Entry 8UUO (electron microscopy, 3.90 A resolution); this record covers chains B and C of the 3 polymer chains in the assembly.

Chain B (and C):
Protein: Spike glycoprotein
From: Severe acute respiratory syndrome coronavirus 2
Notes: chain C of this document is another copy of the same molecule, construct and numbering; everything in this record applies to it too
UniProtKB: P0DTC2 (SPIKE_SARS2); residue numbers follow UniProt; this construct covers 1-1211
Sequence (1211 residues; row label = number of the first residue in the row):
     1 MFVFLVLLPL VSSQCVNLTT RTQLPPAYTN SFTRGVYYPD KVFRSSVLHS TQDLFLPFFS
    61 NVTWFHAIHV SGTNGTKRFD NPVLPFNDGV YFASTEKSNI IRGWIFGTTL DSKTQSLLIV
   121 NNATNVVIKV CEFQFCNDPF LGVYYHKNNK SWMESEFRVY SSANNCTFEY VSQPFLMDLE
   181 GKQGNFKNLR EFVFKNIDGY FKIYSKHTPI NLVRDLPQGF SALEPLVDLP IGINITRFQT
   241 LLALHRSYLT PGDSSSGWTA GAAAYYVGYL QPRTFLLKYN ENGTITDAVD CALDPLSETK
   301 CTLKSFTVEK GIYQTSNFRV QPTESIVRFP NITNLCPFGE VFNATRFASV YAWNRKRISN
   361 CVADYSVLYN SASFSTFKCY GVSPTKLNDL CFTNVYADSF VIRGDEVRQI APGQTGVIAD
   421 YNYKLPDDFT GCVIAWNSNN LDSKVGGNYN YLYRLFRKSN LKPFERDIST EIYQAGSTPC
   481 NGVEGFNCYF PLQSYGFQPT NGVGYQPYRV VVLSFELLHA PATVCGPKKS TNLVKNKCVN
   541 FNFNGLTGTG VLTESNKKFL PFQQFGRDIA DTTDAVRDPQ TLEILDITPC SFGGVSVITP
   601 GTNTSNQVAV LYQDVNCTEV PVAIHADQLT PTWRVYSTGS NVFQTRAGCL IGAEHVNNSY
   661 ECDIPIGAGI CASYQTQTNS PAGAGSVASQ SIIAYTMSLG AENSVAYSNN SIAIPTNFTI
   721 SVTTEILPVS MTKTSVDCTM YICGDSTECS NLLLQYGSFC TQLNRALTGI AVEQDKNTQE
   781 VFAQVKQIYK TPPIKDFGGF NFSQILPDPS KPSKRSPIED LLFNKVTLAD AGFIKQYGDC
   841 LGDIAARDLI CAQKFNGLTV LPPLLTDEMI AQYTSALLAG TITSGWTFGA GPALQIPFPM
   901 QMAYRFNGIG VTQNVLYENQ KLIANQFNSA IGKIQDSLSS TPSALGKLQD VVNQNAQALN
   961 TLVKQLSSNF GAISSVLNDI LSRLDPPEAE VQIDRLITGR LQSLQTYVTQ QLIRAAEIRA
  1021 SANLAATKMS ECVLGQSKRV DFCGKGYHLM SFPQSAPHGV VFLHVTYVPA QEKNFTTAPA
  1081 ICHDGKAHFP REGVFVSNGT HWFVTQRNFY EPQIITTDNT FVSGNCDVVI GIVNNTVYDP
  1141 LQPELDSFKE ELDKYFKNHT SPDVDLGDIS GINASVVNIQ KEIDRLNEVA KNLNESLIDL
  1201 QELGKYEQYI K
Unresolved in the structure: 1-13, 70-76, 245-253, 624-634, 677-688, 828-849, 1149-1211 (chain C: 1-13, 70-76, 245-253, 625-631, 677-688, 828-851, 1150-1211)
Differences from the reference sequence: conflict Val-417 (Lys in P0DTC2), Ala-682 (Arg in P0DTC2), Gly-683 (Arg in P0DTC2), Gly-685 (Arg in P0DTC2), Pro-817 (Phe in P0DTC2), Pro-892 (Ala in P0DTC2), Pro-899 (Ala in P0DTC2), Pro-942 (Ala in P0DTC2), Pro-986 (Lys in P0DTC2), Pro-987 (Val in P0DTC2)
Swiss-Prot annotation at these positions:
  - region: Asn-280 to Cys-301 (Putative superantigen), Arg-403 to Asp-405 (Integrin-binding motif), Asn-448 to Phe-456 (Immunodominant HLA epitope recognized by the CD8+), Pro-681, Ala-684 (Putative superantigen), Ser-816 to Tyr-837 (Fusion peptide 1), Lys-835 to Phe-855 (Fusion peptide 2), Asp-1163 to Glu-1202 (Heptad repeat 2)
  - site: Arg-815, Ser-816 (Cleavage)
  - glycosylation: Asn-17 (N-linked (GlcNAc...) (complex) asparagine), Asn-61 (N-linked (GlcNAc...) (hybrid) asparagine), Asn-74 (N-linked (GlcNAc...) (complex) asparagine), Asn-122 (N-linked (GlcNAc...) (hybrid) asparagine), Asn-149 (N-linked (GlcNAc...) (complex) asparagine), Asn-165 (N-linked (GlcNAc...) (complex) asparagine), Asn-234 (N-linked (GlcNAc...) (high mannose) asparagine), Asn-282 (N-linked (GlcNAc...) (complex) asparagine), Thr-323 (O-linked (GalNAc) threonine), Ser-325 (O-linked (HexNAc...) serine), Asn-331 (N-linked (GlcNAc...) (complex) asparagine), Asn-343 (N-linked (GlcNAc...) (complex) asparagine), Asn-603 (N-linked (GlcNAc...) (hybrid) asparagine), Asn-616 (N-linked (GlcNAc...) (complex) asparagine), Asn-657 (N-linked (GlcNAc...) (complex) asparagine), Thr-676 (O-linked (GlcNAc...) threonine), Thr-678 (O-linked (GlcNAc...) threonine), Asn-709 (N-linked (GlcNAc...) (high mannose) asparagine), Asn-717 (N-linked (GlcNAc...) (hybrid) asparagine), Asn-801 (N-linked (GlcNAc...) (hybrid) asparagine) and 6 more in UniProt
  - natural variant: Leu-5 (L5F: In strain: Iota/B.1.526), Ser-13 (S13I: In strain: Epsilon/B.1.427/B.1.429), Leu-18 (L18F: In strain: Beta/B.1.351, Gamma/P.1 and 1 more), Thr-19 (T19I: In strain: Omicron/BQ.1.1, Omicron/XBB.1.5 and 1 more; T19R: In strain: Delta/B.1.617.2, Omicron/BA.2 and 4 more), Thr-20 (T20N: In strain: Gamma/P.1), Leu-24 to Ala-27 (sequence variant, change not given here; In strain: Omicron/BA.2, Omicron/BA.2.12.1 and 6 more), Pro-26 (P26S: In strain: Gamma/P.1), Gln-52 (Q52H: In strain: Omicron/EG.5.1), Ala-67 (A67V: In strain: Eta/B.1.525, Omicron/BA.1), His-69 to Val-70 (deletion: In strain: Alpha/B.1.1.7, Eta/B.1.525 and 5 more), Gly-75 (G75V: In strain: Lambda/C.37), Thr-76 (T76I: In strain: Lambda/C.37), 81 further natural variant entries in UniProt
  - mutagenesis: His-69 to Val-70 (Increased incorporation of cleaved spike into virions), Asn-121 (N121Q: Partial loss of biliverdin affinity), Arg-190 (R190K: Partial loss of biliverdin affinity), Asn-234 (N234Q: Increased resistance to neutralizing antibodies), Asn-331 (N331Q: Reduced viral infectivity), Asn-343 (N343Q: Reduced viral infectivity), Leu-452 (L452R: Increased resistance to neutralizing antibodies. Decreases HLA binding to NF9 epitope. Increased binding affinity to human ACE2), Tyr-453 (Y453F: Decreased HLA binding to NF9 epitope. Increased binding affinity to human ACE2), Ala-475 (A475V: Increased resistance to neutralizing antibodies), Val-483 (V483A: Increased resistance to neutralizing antibodies), Glu-484 (E484D: Increased replication in human TMEM106B overexpressing cells), Phe-490 (F490L: Increased resistance to neutralizing antibodies and human covalescent sera neutralization), 12 further mutagenesis entries in UniProt
Disulfide bonds: Cys-15/Cys-136, Cys-131/Cys-166, Cys-291/Cys-301, Cys-336/Cys-361, Cys-379/Cys-432, Cys-391/Cys-525, Cys-480/Cys-488, Cys-538/Cys-590, Cys-617/Cys-649, Cys-662/Cys-671, Cys-738/Cys-760, Cys-743/Cys-749, Cys-1032/Cys-1043, Cys-1082/Cys-1126
Residues lining bound ligands:
  - N-acetylglucosamine (NAG; 2-acetamido-2-deoxy-beta-D-glucopyranose), molecule 1: Ala-706, Glu-1072, Lys-1073, Asn-1074
  - N-acetylglucosamine (NAG), molecule 2: Asn-801, Ser-803, Gln-804
  - N-acetylglucosamine (NAG), molecule 3: Asn-1098, Thr-1100, His-1101, Phe-1103

Chain B / chain C interface:
Contacting residue pairs - 125 pairs, chain B then chain C:
  Asn-317(B) with Asp-737(C), hydrogen bond
  Arg-357(B) with Phe-168(C); Pro-230(C)
  Gly-381(B) with Arg-983(C), hydrogen bond (backbone-side chain)
  Val-382(B) with Arg-983(C)
  Ser-383(B) with Arg-983(C), hydrogen bond (side chain-backbone); Leu-984(C); Asp-985(C)
  Lys-386(B) with Leu-981(C), hydrogen bond (side chain-backbone); Ser-982(C); Arg-983(C); Leu-984(C), hydrogen bond (side chain-backbone)
  Leu-390(B) with Ser-982(C)
  Tyr-396(B) with Tyr-200(C); Pro-230(C)
  Thr-415(B) with Tyr-369(C); Thr-385(C)
  Gly-416(B) with Tyr-369(C), hydrogen bond (backbone-side chain)
  Asp-420(B) with Tyr-369(C), hydrogen bond
  Phe-464(B) with Asp-198(C)
  Leu-518(B) with Asp-979(C)
  His-519(B) with Lys-41(C)
  Pro-521(B) with Lys-41(C)
  Thr-547(B) with Asn-978(C)
  Thr-549(B) with Asp-745(C), hydrogen bond
  Lys-558(B) with Asn-282(C)
  Phe-559(B) with Phe-43(C), hydrophobic
  Leu-560(B) with Glu-224(C); Thr-284(C)
  Phe-562(B) with Lys-41(C), hydrogen bond (backbone-side chain); Pro-225(C), hydrophobic
  Gln-563(B) with Phe-43(C); Gly-283(C)
  Gln-564(B) with Lys-41(C)
  Phe-565(B) with Phe-43(C)
  Gly-566(B) with Phe-43(C)
  Arg-567(B) with Val-42(C); Phe-43(C), hydrogen bond (backbone-backbone)
  Ala-570(B) with Leu-966(C), hydrophobic
  Asp-571(B) with Ser-967(C); Val-976(C)
  Phe-592(B) with Met-740(C), hydrophobic
  Asp-614(B) with Val-860(C)
  Pro-665(B) with Leu-864(C), hydrophobic
  Gly-667(B) with Leu-864(C)
  Ala-668(B) with Pro-863(C), hydrogen bond (backbone-backbone); Leu-864(C); Thr-866(C)
  Gly-669(B) with Leu-864(C), hydrogen bond (backbone-backbone)
  Met-697(B) with Leu-865(C), hydrophobic; Met-869(C), hydrophobic
  Leu-699(B) with Met-869(C), hydrophobic; Tyr-873(C)
  Gly-700(B) with Ile-788(C)
  Ala-701(B) with Gln-787(C); Ile-788(C), hydrogen bond (backbone-backbone)
  Glu-702(B) with Ile-788(C); Lys-790(C)
  Asn-703(B) with Gln-787(C), hydrogen bond; Ile-788(C), hydrogen bond (backbone-backbone); Tyr-789(C)
  Ser-704(B) with Lys-790(C)
  Val-705(B) with Thr-883(C); Gln-895(C)
  Ala-706(B) with Gln-895(C)
  Tyr-707(B) with Pro-792(C), hydrophobic; Asp-796(C), hydrogen bond (side chain-backbone); Phe-797(C); Ile-896(C); Phe-898(C)
  Asn-709(B) with Pro-897(C)
  Ser-711(B) with Gln-895(C), hydrogen bond; Ile-896(C); Pro-897(C)
  Ile-712(B) with Gln-895(C); Ile-896(C), hydrophobic
  Ala-713(B) with Leu-894(C), hydrophobic; Gln-895(C), hydrogen bond (backbone-backbone)
  Pro-715(B) with Leu-894(C)
  Gln-957(B) with Arg-765(C), hydrogen bond
  Thr-961(B) with Ser-758(C)
  Gln-965(B) with Ser-758(C), hydrogen bond
  Ser-968(B) with Gln-755(C); Gly-757(C)
  Asn-969(B) with Gln-755(C)
  Phe-970(B) with Gln-755(C), hydrogen bond (backbone-backbone)
  Gly-971(B) with Gln-755(C), hydrogen bond (backbone-side chain)
  Ala-972(B) with Gln-755(C)
  Pro-987(B) with Gly-413(C); Asp-427(C)
  Arg-995(B) with Asp-994(C), salt bridge
  Ser-1003(B) with Phe-759(C)
  Thr-1006(B) with Gln-1005(C), hydrogen bond
  Gln-1010(B) with Leu-1012(C)
  Ile-1013(B) with Ile-1013(C), hydrophobic
  Arg-1039(B) with Glu-1031(C); Arg-1039(C)
  Val-1040(B) with Glu-1031(C), hydrogen bond (backbone-side chain)
  Lys-1045(B) with Lys-786(C); Ala-890(C); Gly-891(C)
  Tyr-1047(B) with Trp-886(C), hydrogen bond
  Val-1068(B) with Ala-890(C)
  Pro-1069(B) with Ala-890(C); Pro-892(C)
  Glu-1072(B) with Leu-894(C)
  Ala-1078(B) with Met-900(C)
  Pro-1079(B) with Met-900(C), hydrophobic; Tyr-917(C)
  Phe-1089(B) with Gln-913(C); Asn-914(C); Tyr-917(C), hydrophobic
  Pro-1090(B) with Gln-913(C)
  Glu-1092(B) with Asn-907(C)
  Gly-1093(B) with Tyr-904(C), hydrogen bond (backbone-side chain)
  Val-1094(B) with Tyr-904(C)
  Arg-1107(B) with Tyr-904(C), hydrogen bond; Asn-907(C)
  Phe-1121(B) with Thr-912(C)
  Ser-1123(B) with Asn-914(C), hydrogen bond
  Val-1129(B) with Tyr-917(C), hydrophobic
  Ile-1130(B) with Gln-920(C)
  Leu-1141(B) with Leu-1141(C), hydrophobic; Glu-1144(C)
  Phe-1148(B) with Phe-1148(C), hydrophobic
Also at the interface, not in a pair above, chain B (104 interface residues in all): Gln-314, Arg-319, Arg-408, Val-417, Leu-517, Ala-520, Ile-569, Gln-613, Ala-647, Ser-708, Asn-710, Gln-1002, Thr-1009, Glu-1017, Asp-1041, Gly-1046, Asn-1074, Thr-1077, Val-1128, Leu-1145
Also at the interface, not in a pair above, chain C (98 interface residues in all): Arg-44, Asn-370, Ser-375, Tyr-756, Gln-762, Thr-768, Lys-854, Phe-855, Gly-857, Thr-859, Leu-861, Pro-862, Gly-889, Glu-918, Val-963, Lys-964, Ser-975, Thr-1009, Arg-1019, Ser-1030, Leu-1034, Glu-1111

In short:
104 residues of chain B and 98 residues of chain C are in contact, with 28 hydrogen bonds and 1 salt bridge.
Among the polar pairs are Arg-995(B)/Asp-994(C), Asn-317(B)/Asp-737(C) and Gly-381(B)/Arg-983(C). Ligands of
chain B: 3 copies of N-acetylglucosamine.
Chain B and chain C are both Spike glycoprotein (Severe acute respiratory syndrome coronavirus 2); the
structure, Prototypic SARS-CoV-2 spike (containing V417) in the open conformation, was determined by electron
microscopy together with 8UUL, 8UUM and 8UUN from the same study.
